5EQS - chain A; structure by X-ray diffraction, 1.84 A resolution.

Chain A:
Name: NS3 protease
Source organism: Hepatitis C virus
UniProtKB: C1KIK8 (C1KIK8_9HEPC); residues 1004-1179 here correspond to UniProt positions 4-179 (UniProt number = residue number - 1000)
Sequence (192 residues; each row starts with the number of its first residue):
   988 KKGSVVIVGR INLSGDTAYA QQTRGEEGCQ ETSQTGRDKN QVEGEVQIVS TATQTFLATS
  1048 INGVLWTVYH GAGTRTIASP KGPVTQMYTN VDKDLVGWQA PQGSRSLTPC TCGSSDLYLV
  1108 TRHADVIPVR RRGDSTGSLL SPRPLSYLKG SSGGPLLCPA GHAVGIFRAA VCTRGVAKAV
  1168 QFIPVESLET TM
Construct notes: expression tag (988-1003); conflict E1013 (Leu13 in C1KIK8), E1014 (Leu14 in C1KIK8), Q1017 (Ile17 in C1KIK8), E1018 (Ile18 in C1KIK8), Q1021 (Leu21 in C1KIK8), T1040 (Ala40 in C1KIK8), S1047 (Cys47 in C1KIK8), L1052 (Cys52 in C1KIK8), T1072 (Ile72 in C1KIK8), Q1086 (Pro86 in C1KIK8); engineered mutation T1123 (Arg123 in C1KIK8), L1132 (Ile132 in C1KIK8), Q1168 (Asp168 in C1KIK8)
Bound ions: Zn2+: C1097, C1099, C1145
Small-molecule neighbours: Asunaprevir (2R9; N-(tert-butoxycarbonyl)-3-methyl-L-valyl-(4R)-4-[(7-chloro-4-methoxyisoquinolin-1-yl)oxy]-N-{(1R,2S)-1-[(cyclopropylsulfonyl)carbamoyl]-2-ethenylcyclopropyl}-L-prolinamide): Q1041, T1042, F1043, V1055, Y1056, H1057, G1058, V1078, D1079, K1080, D1081, L1132, L1135, K1136, G1137, S1138, S1139, F1154, R1155, A1156, A1157, V1158, C1159, Q1168
Reported in the primary citation:
  - catalytic residues: H1057, D1081, S1139 (citing earlier work)
  - binding site for Asunaprevir: L1132, Q1168
  - mutagenesis - R1123T/I1132L/D1168Q, D1168Q: decreased binding to Asunaprevir
  - contacts within the chain: R1155-Q1168
  - binding site for Asunaprevir: H1057 (from molecular simulation)
  - mutagenesis - R1123T/I1132L/D1168Q, D1168Q: decreased binding to grazoprevir
  - mutagenesis - D1168Q: unchanged binding to telaprevir
  - mutagenesis - D1168Q: unchanged binding to boceprevir
  - mutagenesis - R1123T/I1132L/D1168Q, D1168Q (4-fold): decreased binding to MK-6325

Overview:
Ligands of chain A: Asunaprevir. C1097, C1099 and C1145 form the Zn2+ site. The paper reports catalytic
residues H1057, D1081 and S1139; R1123T/I1132L/D1168Q and D1168Q reduce binding to Asunaprevir.
Chain A is NS3 protease (Hepatitis C virus); the structure, Crystal structure of a genotype 1a/3a chimeric HCV
NS3/4A protease in complex with Asunaprevir, was determined by X-ray diffraction (same publication as 5ESB and
5EQR).
